7Z53 - chains A and B of the 6 polymer chains in the assembly; structure by X-ray diffraction, 2.28 A resolution.

# Chain A
Name: Myeloperoxidase light chain
Organism: Homo sapiens
UniProt: P05164 (PERM_HUMAN); residue numbers follow UniProt; this construct covers 166-271
Amino-acid sequence (106 residues; each row starts with the number of its first residue):
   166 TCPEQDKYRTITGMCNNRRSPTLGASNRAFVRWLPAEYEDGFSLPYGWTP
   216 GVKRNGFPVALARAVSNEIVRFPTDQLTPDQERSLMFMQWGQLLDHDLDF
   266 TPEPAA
Not modelled in the structure: 166
Disulfides: C167-C180
Covalent attachments: heme c (HEC) linked to D260
Bound ions: Ca2+: D262 (shared with T334(B), F336(B), D338(B), S340(B) of chain B)
Small-molecule neighbours: heme c (HEC): M253, Q254, G256, Q257, D264, F265, T266, E268
UniProt features mapped onto this chain:
  - active site: H261 (Proton acceptor)
  - binding site (heme b): D260
  - binding site (Ca(2+)): D262
  - natural variant: Y173 (Y173C: In MPOD), M251 (M251T: In MPOD)

# Chain B
Name: Myeloperoxidase heavy chain
Organism: Homo sapiens
UniProt: P05164 (PERM_HUMAN); residues 279-744 here = UniProt positions 279-744
Amino-acid sequence (466 residues; row label = number of the first residue in the row):
   279 VNCETSCVQQPPCFPLKIPPNDPRIKNQADCIPFFRSCPACPGSNITIRN
   329 QINALTSFVDASMVYGSEEPLARNLRNMSNQLGLLAVNQRFQDNGRALLP
   379 FDNLHDDPCLLTNRSARIPCFLAGDTRSSEMPELTSMHTLLLREHNRLAT
   429 ELKSLNPRWDGERLYQEARKIVGAMVQIITYRDYLPLVLGPTAMRKYLPT
   479 YRSYNDSVDPRIANVFTNAFRYGHTLIQPFMFRLDNRYQPMEPNPRVPLS
   529 RVFFASWRVVLEGGIDPILRGLMATPAKLNRQNQIAVDEIRERLFEQVMR
   579 IGLDLPALNMQRSRDHGLPGYNAWRRFCGLPQPETVGQLGTVLRNLKLAR
   629 KLMEQYGTPNNIDIWMGGVSEPLKRKGRVGPLLACIIGTQFRKLRDGDRF
   679 WWENEGVFSMQQRQALAQISLPRIICDNTGITTVSKNNIFMSNSYPRDFV
   729 NCSTLPALNLASWREA
Not modelled in the structure: 744
Modified residues: C316 (S-hydroxycysteine; CSO)
Disulfides: C281-C291, C285-C309, C387-C398, C606-C663, C704-C730
Covalent attachments: glycan linked to N355, N483; N-acetylglucosamine (NAG) linked to N391
Bound ions: Ca2+: T334, F336, D338, S340 (shared with D262(A) of chain A); heme c Fe near H502 (its only coordinating residue here)
Small-molecule neighbours: heme c (HEC): R405, E408, M409, Y462, T495, F498, R499, Y500, G501, H502, I505, F531, L572, F573, L583, L586, R590
UniProt features mapped onto this chain:
  - binding site (Ca(2+)): T334, F336, D338, S340
  - binding site (heme b): E408, M409, H502
  - site: R405 (Transition state stabilizer)
  - modified residue: C316 (Cysteine sulfenic acid (-SOH))
  - glycosylation (N-linked (GlcNAc...) asparagine): N323, N355, N391, N483, N729
  - natural variant: R447 (R447Q: In a colorectal cancer sample), R569 (R569W: In MPOD)
From the paper describing this entry:
  - binding site for heme c: E408

# Chain A / chain B interface
Contacting residue pairs (298; chain A residue first):
  D171(A) - R677(B)  salt bridge
  D171(A) - F678(B)
  K172(A) - R441(B)
  K172(A) - E445(B)
  K172(A) - K448(B)
  K172(A) - F678(B)
  Y173(A) - R441(B)  hydrogen bond
  Y173(A) - Q444(B)
  Y173(A) - E445(B)  hydrogen bond
  Y173(A) - F678(B)
  R174(A) - F336(B)
  R174(A) - D338(B)
  R174(A) - R447(B)  hydrogen bond (backbone-side chain)
  R174(A) - Q455(B)
  R174(A) - D676(B)  salt bridge
  R174(A) - F678(B)
  T175(A) - R447(B)  hydrogen bond (backbone-side chain)
  I176(A) - T334(B)
  I176(A) - Y343(B)
  I176(A) - G344(B)
  I176(A) - S345(B)
  I176(A) - E346(B)
  I176(A) - E347(B)
  I176(A) - A350(B)  hydrophobic
  I176(A) - Y443(B)
  I176(A) - R447(B)
  T177(A) - T334(B)
  T177(A) - S345(B)
  G178(A) - T334(B)
  G178(A) - F336(B)
  C180(A) - R677(B)  hydrogen bond (backbone-side chain)
  N181(A) - F336(B)
  N181(A) - Y482(B)
  N181(A) - G675(B)
  N181(A) - D676(B)  hydrogen bond
  N181(A) - R677(B)  hydrogen bond (backbone-side chain)
  N181(A) - F678(B)
  N182(A) - Y482(B)
  N182(A) - D484(B)  hydrogen bond (side chain-backbone)
  R183(A) - R677(B)
  R184(A) - D484(B)  salt bridge
  R184(A) - S485(B)
  L188(A) - F336(B)
  L188(A) - D487(B)
  L188(A) - P488(B)
  L188(A) - R489(B)
  G189(A) - T334(B)
  G189(A) - S335(B)  hydrogen bond (backbone-backbone)
  G189(A) - F336(B)
  G189(A) - R489(B)
  S191(A) - N331(B)
  S191(A) - A332(B)
  S191(A) - L333(B)
  S191(A) - T334(B)
  S191(A) - S345(B)  hydrogen bond (side chain-backbone)
  N192(A) - N331(B)  hydrogen bond (backbone-backbone)
  N192(A) - A332(B)
  N192(A) - E346(B)  hydrogen bond
  R193(A) - I330(B)
  R193(A) - N331(B)  hydrogen bond (backbone-backbone)
  A194(A) - A318(B)  hydrophobic
  A194(A) - N328(B)
  A194(A) - Q329(B)
  F195(A) - N328(B)  hydrogen bond (backbone-side chain)
  F195(A) - Q329(B)  hydrogen bond (backbone-backbone)
  F195(A) - I330(B)
  F195(A) - N331(B)
  F195(A) - I490(B)
  F195(A) - N492(B)
  F195(A) - T495(B)
  V196(A) - D487(B)
  V196(A) - R489(B)
  V196(A) - I490(B)  hydrogen bond (backbone-backbone)
  V196(A) - A491(B)
  V196(A) - N492(B)  hydrogen bond (backbone-backbone)
  R197(A) - R327(B)  hydrogen bond (side chain-backbone)
  R197(A) - N328(B)
  R197(A) - Q329(B)
  R197(A) - N492(B)
  R197(A) - H594(B)  hydrogen bond (side chain-backbone)
  R197(A) - L596(B)
  W198(A) - A491(B)
  W198(A) - V493(B)  hydrophobic
  W198(A) - F605(B)  hydrophobic
  W198(A) - I664(B)
  W198(A) - T667(B)
  W198(A) - Q668(B)
  W198(A) - K671(B)
  L199(A) - P597(B)  hydrophobic
  L199(A) - A601(B)
  L199(A) - W602(B)  hydrophobic
  P200(A) - P597(B)
  A201(A) - I326(B)  hydrophobic
  A201(A) - G595(B)
  E202(A) - G595(B)  hydrogen bond (backbone-backbone)
  E202(A) - P597(B)
  E202(A) - G598(B)
  Y203(A) - R314(B)
  Y203(A) - R327(B)  hydrogen bond (side chain-backbone)
  Y203(A) - Q329(B)  hydrogen bond
  Y203(A) - D593(B)  hydrogen bond (side chain-backbone)
  Y203(A) - H594(B)  hydrogen bond (side chain-backbone)
  Y203(A) - G595(B)
  F207(A) - I326(B)
  F207(A) - R327(B)  hydrogen bond (backbone-backbone)
  S208(A) - R314(B)  hydrogen bond (backbone-side chain)
  S208(A) - R327(B)
  P210(A) - F292(B)  hydrophobic
  P210(A) - R314(B)
  P210(A) - R592(B)
  P210(A) - D593(B)
  Y211(A) - F292(B)
  Y211(A) - R592(B)
  W213(A) - Q287(B)  hydrogen bond (backbone-side chain)
  W213(A) - C291(B)
  W213(A) - F292(B)  hydrophobic
  R219(A) - L596(B)  hydrogen bond (side chain-backbone)
  R219(A) - P597(B)
  R219(A) - G598(B)
  R219(A) - N639(B)  hydrogen bond (backbone-side chain)
  N220(A) - N639(B)
  F222(A) - Y634(B)
  F222(A) - G635(B)
  F222(A) - T636(B)
  F222(A) - N639(B)
  V224(A) - R592(B)
  A225(A) - R592(B)  hydrogen bond (backbone-side chain)
  A225(A) - Q633(B)
  L226(A) - K295(B)
  L226(A) - I296(B)
  L226(A) - P297(B)
  A227(A) - A585(B)
  A227(A) - M588(B)
  A227(A) - R592(B)
  R228(A) - K295(B)
  R228(A) - P297(B)
  R228(A) - D300(B)  salt bridge
  R228(A) - R302(B)
  R228(A) - I310(B)
  R228(A) - R569(B)  hydrogen bond (side chain-backbone)
  R228(A) - E570(B)  salt bridge
  R228(A) - D582(B)  salt bridge
  R228(A) - A585(B)
  A229(A) - Q633(B)
  V230(A) - M588(B)  hydrophobic
  V230(A) - Q633(B)
  V230(A) - Y634(B)
  V230(A) - M644(B)  hydrophobic
  S231(A) - R569(B)  hydrogen bond
  S231(A) - D582(B)  hydrogen bond
  S231(A) - P584(B)
  N232(A) - P297(B)
  N232(A) - D300(B)  hydrogen bond
  N232(A) - P301(B)
  N232(A) - R569(B)  hydrogen bond
  E233(A) - N299(B)  hydrogen bond
  E233(A) - K629(B)  hydrogen bond (backbone-side chain)
  E233(A) - Q633(B)
  I234(A) - I563(B)
  I234(A) - L626(B)  hydrophobic
  I234(A) - K629(B)
  I234(A) - L630(B)  hydrophobic
  I234(A) - Q633(B)
  I234(A) - M644(B)  hydrophobic
  V235(A) - I563(B)  hydrophobic
  V235(A) - A564(B)  hydrophobic
  V235(A) - P584(B)  hydrophobic
  V235(A) - M644(B)  hydrophobic
  R236(A) - P301(B)
  R236(A) - R569(B)
  F237(A) - K556(B)
  F237(A) - N561(B)
  F237(A) - Q562(B)
  F237(A) - I563(B)
  F237(A) - A564(B)
  T239(A) - P507(B)
  T239(A) - V565(B)
  T239(A) - D566(B)  hydrogen bond (side chain-backbone)
  Q241(A) - Q562(B)  hydrogen bond (backbone-side chain)
  L242(A) - Q506(B)
  L242(A) - P507(B)
  L242(A) - K556(B)
  L242(A) - Q562(B)
  L242(A) - V565(B)  hydrophobic
  T243(A) - K556(B)
  T243(A) - L557(B)  hydrogen bond (backbone-backbone)
  T243(A) - R559(B)  hydrogen bond
  T243(A) - Q562(B)  hydrogen bond
  P244(A) - A555(B)
  D245(A) - P554(B)
  D245(A) - A555(B)  hydrogen bond (backbone-backbone)
  D245(A) - L557(B)
  D245(A) - R656(B)  salt bridge
  D245(A) - N721(B)  hydrogen bond (backbone-side chain)
  Q246(A) - N721(B)  hydrogen bond (backbone-side chain)
  E247(A) - K654(B)  salt bridge
  E247(A) - R656(B)  salt bridge
  E247(A) - M719(B)
  R248(A) - L465(B)  hydrogen bond (side chain-backbone)
  R248(A) - P554(B)
  R248(A) - A555(B)  hydrogen bond (backbone-backbone)
  R248(A) - K654(B)  hydrogen bond (side chain-backbone)
  R248(A) - G655(B)
  R248(A) - R656(B)
  R248(A) - F718(B)
  R248(A) - M719(B)
  R248(A) - N721(B)  hydrogen bond (backbone-side chain)
  S249(A) - L550(B)
  S249(A) - T553(B)
  S249(A) - A555(B)
  S249(A) - I717(B)  hydrogen bond (side chain-backbone)
  S249(A) - F718(B)  hydrogen bond (backbone-backbone)
  S249(A) - S720(B)
  S249(A) - N721(B)
  L250(A) - L550(B)  hydrogen bond (backbone-backbone)
  L250(A) - T553(B)  hydrogen bond (backbone-backbone)
  L250(A) - P554(B)
  L250(A) - A555(B)
  M251(A) - M415(B)  hydrophobic
  M251(A) - L550(B)  hydrogen bond (backbone-backbone)
  M251(A) - F718(B)
  F252(A) - Y462(B)
  F252(A) - L465(B)
  F252(A) - V466(B)  hydrophobic
  F252(A) - Y500(B)
  F252(A) - L504(B)  hydrophobic
  F252(A) - F718(B)  hydrophobic
  M253(A) - L504(B)  hydrophobic
  Q254(A) - M409(B)
  Q254(A) - E411(B)
  Q254(A) - L412(B)
  Q254(A) - M415(B)
  W255(A) - M415(B)  hydrophobic
  W255(A) - I457(B)  hydrophobic
  W255(A) - T458(B)  hydrogen bond
  W255(A) - Y462(B)
  W255(A) - L699(B)  hydrophobic
  W255(A) - F718(B)  hydrophobic
  G256(A) - Y462(B)
  G256(A) - F498(B)
  Q257(A) - E408(B)  hydrogen bond
  Q257(A) - M409(B)
  Q257(A) - L412(B)
  L258(A) - M341(B)  hydrophobic
  L258(A) - L412(B)  hydrophobic
  L258(A) - H416(B)
  L259(A) - T458(B)
  L259(A) - Y462(B)  hydrophobic
  L259(A) - F669(B)  hydrophobic
  D260(A) - R405(B)  salt bridge
  D260(A) - F498(B)
  H261(A) - L333(B)
  H261(A) - M341(B)
  H261(A) - D403(B)  salt bridge
  H261(A) - R405(B)
  H261(A) - L412(B)
  D262(A) - T334(B)
  D262(A) - F336(B)
  D262(A) - V337(B)
  D262(A) - D338(B)  hydrogen bond (side chain-backbone)
  D262(A) - A339(B)  hydrogen bond (side chain-backbone)
  D262(A) - S340(B)  hydrogen bond
  D262(A) - M341(B)
  D262(A) - V454(B)
  L263(A) - N331(B)  hydrogen bond (backbone-side chain)
  L263(A) - L333(B)
  L263(A) - T334(B)
  L263(A) - S335(B)
  L263(A) - I490(B)
  L263(A) - F494(B)  hydrophobic
  L263(A) - F669(B)  hydrophobic
  L263(A) - L672(B)  hydrophobic
  D264(A) - N331(B)
  D264(A) - L333(B)
  D264(A) - R405(B)  hydrogen bond (backbone-side chain)
  D264(A) - F494(B)
  D264(A) - T495(B)
  F265(A) - I330(B)
  F265(A) - N331(B)  hydrogen bond (backbone-side chain)
  F265(A) - A332(B)  hydrogen bond (backbone-backbone)
  F265(A) - L333(B)
  F265(A) - T404(B)
  F265(A) - R405(B)
  T266(A) - S315(B)
  T266(A) - I330(B)
  T266(A) - H594(B)
  P267(A) - S315(B)
  P267(A) - C316(B)  hydrogen bond (backbone-backbone)
  P267(A) - I330(B)
  E268(A) - F313(B)
  E268(A) - C316(B)
  E268(A) - R590(B)  salt bridge
  P269(A) - P290(B)  hydrophobic
  P269(A) - F313(B)
  P269(A) - R314(B)
  P269(A) - C316(B)
  A271(A) - N280(B)
  A271(A) - E282(B)
Other interface residues (no listed pair), chain A (86 interface residues in all): A190, G206, L209, G212, A270
Other interface residues (no listed pair), chain B (154 interface residues in all): P289, L294, I303, S322, T325, L419, G501, I505, F510, L547, M551, Q589, N638, W643, I703, R725

# In short
86 residues of chain A and 154 residues of chain B are in contact; the contacts include 64 hydrogen bonds and
12 salt bridges. Among the polar pairs are D171(A)-R677(B), R174(A)-D676(B) and R184(A)-D484(B). Chain B binds
heme c. Heme c is covalently linked to D260(A). From the paper: a binding site for heme c at E408(B).
Chain A is Myeloperoxidase light chain and chain B is Myeloperoxidase heavy chain, both from Homo sapiens; the
structure, Structure of native leukocyte myeloperoxidase in complex with a truncated version (SPIN truncated)
of the Staphyloccal ..., was determined by X-ray diffraction, deposited together with 7QZR.
